7UOE - chains C and D of the 6 polymer chains in the assembly; structure by electron microscopy, 2.67 A resolution.

Chain C:
Molecule: Non-structural protein 7
Source organism: Severe acute respiratory syndrome coronavirus 2
UniProtKB: P0DTD1 (R1AB_SARS2); residues 1-83 here correspond to UniProt positions 3860-3942 (UniProt number = residue number + 3859)
Sequence (92 residues; row label = number of the first residue in the row; numbers below 1 keep their minus sign (Val-8 is residue -8)):
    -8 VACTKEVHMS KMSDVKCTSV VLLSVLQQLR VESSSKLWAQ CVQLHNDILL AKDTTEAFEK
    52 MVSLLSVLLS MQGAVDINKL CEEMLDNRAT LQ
Unresolved in the structure: -8 to 0, 74-83
Construct notes: expression tag (-8 to 0)
Swiss-Prot annotation at these positions:
  - site: Gln83 (Cleavage)

Chain D:
Molecule: Non-structural protein 8
Source organism: Severe acute respiratory syndrome coronavirus 2
UniProtKB: P0DTD1 (R1AB_SARS2); residues 1-198 here correspond to UniProt positions 3943-4140 (UniProt number = residue number + 3942)
Sequence (198 residues; numbered 1 to 198; the number before each row is that of its first residue):
     1 AIASEFSSLP SYAAFATAQE AYEQAVANGD SEVVLKKLKK SLNVAKSEFD RDAAMQRKLE
    61 KMADQAMTQM YKQARSEDKR AKVTSAMQTM LFTMLRKLDN DALNNIINNA RDGCVPLNII
   121 PLTTAAKLMV VIPDYNTYKN TCDGTTFTYA SALWEIQQVV DADSKIVQLS EISMDNSPNL
   181 AWPLIVTALR ANSAVKLQ
Unresolved in the structure: 1-5, 192-198
Swiss-Prot annotation at these positions:
  - site: Gln198 (Cleavage)

Interface between chain C and chain D:
Pairs across the interface - 51 pairs, chain C then chain D:
  Lys2(C) - Lys97(D)  hydrogen bond (side chain-backbone)
  Lys2(C) - Leu98(D)
  Asp5(C) - Leu98(D)
  Val6(C) - Leu98(D)  hydrophobic
  Cys8(C) - Met94(D)  hydrophobic
  Thr9(C) - Leu91(D)
  Thr9(C) - Met94(D)
  Thr9(C) - Leu95(D)
  Thr9(C) - Leu98(D)
  Val12(C) - Met87(D)
  Val12(C) - Met90(D)  hydrophobic
  Val12(C) - Leu91(D)  hydrophobic
  Val12(C) - Met94(D)  hydrophobic
  Leu13(C) - Leu91(D)  hydrophobic
  Val16(C) - Met87(D)
  Val16(C) - Gln88(D)
  Val16(C) - Leu91(D)  hydrophobic
  Gln19(C) - Val83(D)
  Gln19(C) - Thr84(D)
  Gln19(C) - Met87(D)
  Leu20(C) - Gln88(D)
  Gln31(C) - Ile119(D)
  Phe49(C) - Leu98(D)  hydrophobic
  Phe49(C) - Asn100(D)
  Glu50(C) - Leu122(D)
  Met52(C) - Leu95(D)  hydrophobic
  Val53(C) - Ala102(D)  hydrophobic
  Val53(C) - Leu103(D)  hydrophobic
  Ser54(C) - Ile119(D)
  Ser54(C) - Ile120(D)  hydrogen bond (side chain-backbone)
  Ser54(C) - Leu122(D)
  Leu56(C) - Leu95(D)  hydrophobic
  Leu56(C) - Leu103(D)  hydrophobic
  Leu56(C) - Ile106(D)  hydrophobic
  Leu56(C) - Ile107(D)  hydrophobic
  Ser57(C) - Ile119(D)
  Ser57(C) - Ile120(D)  hydrogen bond (side chain-backbone)
  Val58(C) - Ile119(D)  hydrophobic
  Leu59(C) - Leu91(D)  hydrophobic
  Leu60(C) - Ile106(D)  hydrophobic
  Leu60(C) - Ala110(D)  hydrophobic
  Leu60(C) - Val115(D)
  Ser61(C) - Pro116(D)
  Ser61(C) - Asn118(D)
  Val66(C) - Gln88(D)
  Ile68(C) - Phe92(D)  hydrophobic
  Ile68(C) - Arg111(D)
  Asn69(C) - Arg111(D)
  Leu71(C) - Phe92(D)  hydrophobic
  Cys72(C) - Arg111(D)  hydrogen bond (backbone-side chain)
  Glu73(C) - Arg111(D)  hydrogen bond (backbone-side chain)
Also at the interface, not in a pair above, chain C (32 interface residues in all): Ser15, Leu28, Leu35, Lys51
Also at the interface, not in a pair above, chain D (27 interface residues in all): Arg96, Leu117, Ala150

Overview:
32 residues of chain C face 27 of chain D across their interface; the contacts include 5 hydrogen bonds. Polar
pairs include Lys2(C)-Lys97(D), Ser54(C)-Ile120(D) and Ser57(C)-Ile120(D).
Here chain C is Non-structural protein 7 and chain D is Non-structural protein 8, both from Severe acute
respiratory syndrome coronavirus 2. Entry 7UOE (SARS-CoV-2 replication-transcription complex bound to CTP, in
a pre-catalytic state) was determined by electron microscopy (same publication as 7UO4, 7UO7 and 7UO9).
